PDB entry 6QKB | X-ray diffraction, 1.70 A resolution | chains A and B

[Chain A (and B)]
Molecule: D-3-hydroxyaspartate aldolase
Source organism: Paracoccus denitrificans
Notes: EC 4.1.3.-; chain B of this document is another copy of the same molecule, construct and numbering; everything in this record applies to it too
Reference sequence: A1B8Z1 (A1B8Z1_PARDP); residue numbers follow UniProt; this construct covers 1-387
Chain sequence (387 residues; numbered 1 to 387; the number before each row is that of its first residue):
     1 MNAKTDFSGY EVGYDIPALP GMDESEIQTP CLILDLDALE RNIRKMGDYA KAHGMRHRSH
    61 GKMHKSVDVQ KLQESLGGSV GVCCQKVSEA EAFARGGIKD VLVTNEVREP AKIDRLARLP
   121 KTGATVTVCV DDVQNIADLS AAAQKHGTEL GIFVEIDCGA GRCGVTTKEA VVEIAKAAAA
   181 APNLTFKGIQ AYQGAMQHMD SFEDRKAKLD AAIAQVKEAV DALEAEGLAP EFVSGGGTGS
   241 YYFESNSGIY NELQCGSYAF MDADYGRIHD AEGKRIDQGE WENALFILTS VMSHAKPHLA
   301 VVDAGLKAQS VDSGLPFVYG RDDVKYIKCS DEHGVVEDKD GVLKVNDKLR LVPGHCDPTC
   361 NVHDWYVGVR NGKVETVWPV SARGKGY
Not modelled in the structure: 1-3 (chain B: 1-4)
UniProt features mapped onto this chain:
  - binding site (pyridoxal 5'-phosphate): Q85, T238, G256, S257, Y265
  - binding site (Mg(2+)): H355, D357
  - modified residue: K62 (N6-(pyridoxal phosphate)lysine)
Covalently attached groups: pyridoxal phosphate (PLP) linked to K62
Bound ions: Mg2+: H355, D357
Residues lining bound ligands: pyridoxal phosphate (PLP): H60, Q85, T104, R162, Q190, Y192, Q197, G236, G237, T238, Q254, C255, G256, S257, Y265
Reported in the primary citation:
  - specificity-determining residues: A160, A195, S313

[Chain A / chain B interface]
Contacting residue pairs - 118 pairs, chain A then chain B:
  E11(A) - R95(B)  salt bridge
  E11(A) - R115(B)  salt bridge
  V12(A) - R115(B)  hydrogen bond (backbone-side chain)
  G13(A) - S88(B)
  G13(A) - R115(B)
  G13(A) - Y387(B)
  Y14(A) - S88(B)
  Y14(A) - E91(B)
  Y14(A) - A92(B)
  Y14(A) - R95(B)
  Y14(A) - R115(B)
  Y14(A) - K385(B)
  Y14(A) - Y387(B)
  D15(A) - K385(B)
  I16(A) - Y387(B)
  P17(A) - Y387(B)
  Q28(A) - E109(B)  hydrogen bond
  Q28(A) - A111(B)
  Q28(A) - K112(B)  hydrogen bond
  Q28(A) - Y387(B)
  T29(A) - K112(B)  hydrogen bond (backbone-side chain)
  T29(A) - Y387(B)
  P30(A) - G386(B)
  P30(A) - Y387(B)
  K62(A) - K307(B)  hydrogen bond (backbone-side chain)
  K65(A) - K307(B)
  Q85(A) - E332(B)
  Q85(A) - H333(B)
  K86(A) - D303(B)  hydrogen bond (side chain-backbone)
  K86(A) - E332(B)  salt bridge
  S88(A) - G13(B)
  S88(A) - Y14(B)
  E91(A) - E11(B)
  E91(A) - Y14(B)
  A92(A) - Y14(B)
  R95(A) - E11(B)  salt bridge
  R95(A) - Y14(B)
  N105(A) - M292(B)
  N105(A) - H333(B)  hydrogen bond
  E106(A) - M292(B)
  R108(A) - M292(B)
  R108(A) - V345(B)
  R108(A) - N346(B)  hydrogen bond (backbone-side chain)
  E109(A) - Q28(B)  hydrogen bond
  E109(A) - N346(B)  hydrogen bond (backbone-side chain)
  A111(A) - Q28(B)
  K112(A) - Q28(B)  hydrogen bond
  K112(A) - T29(B)  hydrogen bond (side chain-backbone)
  K112(A) - D303(B)
  R115(A) - E11(B)  salt bridge
  R115(A) - V12(B)  hydrogen bond (side chain-backbone)
  R115(A) - G13(B)
  D131(A) - S293(B)  hydrogen bond
  D157(A) - K296(B)  salt bridge
  R162(A) - S330(B)  hydrogen bond
  R162(A) - H333(B)
  C163(A) - S293(B)
  C163(A) - H333(B)
  G164(A) - A295(B)
  M292(A) - N105(B)
  M292(A) - E106(B)
  M292(A) - R108(B)
  M292(A) - C163(B)  hydrophobic
  S293(A) - D131(B)  hydrogen bond
  S293(A) - C163(B)
  A295(A) - G164(B)
  K296(A) - D157(B)  salt bridge
  K296(A) - R162(B)  hydrogen bond (side chain-backbone)
  K296(A) - C163(B)
  K296(A) - G164(B)  hydrogen bond (side chain-backbone)
  V301(A) - R162(B)
  V301(A) - C163(B)  hydrophobic
  D303(A) - K86(B)  hydrogen bond (backbone-side chain)
  D303(A) - K112(B)
  L306(A) - D312(B)
  L306(A) - P358(B)  hydrophobic
  K307(A) - K62(B)  hydrogen bond (side chain-backbone)
  K307(A) - K65(B)
  K307(A) - D357(B)
  K307(A) - N361(B)  hydrogen bond (backbone-side chain)
  V311(A) - D312(B)
  D312(A) - L306(B)
  D312(A) - V311(B)
  S330(A) - R162(B)  hydrogen bond
  D331(A) - H355(B)  salt bridge
  D331(A) - D357(B)
  E332(A) - Q85(B)
  E332(A) - K86(B)  salt bridge
  H333(A) - Q85(B)
  H333(A) - N105(B)  hydrogen bond
  H333(A) - R162(B)
  H333(A) - C163(B)
  V345(A) - R108(B)
  N346(A) - R108(B)  hydrogen bond (side chain-backbone)
  N346(A) - E109(B)  hydrogen bond (side chain-backbone)
  N346(A) - P110(B)
  H355(A) - D331(B)
  D357(A) - K307(B)
  D357(A) - D331(B)
  P358(A) - L306(B)  hydrophobic
  P358(A) - D331(B)
  N361(A) - K307(B)  hydrogen bond (side chain-backbone)
  V362(A) - V362(B)  hydrophobic
  V362(A) - R383(B)  hydrogen bond (backbone-side chain)
  D364(A) - R383(B)  salt bridge
  R383(A) - V362(B)  hydrogen bond (side chain-backbone)
  R383(A) - D364(B)  salt bridge
  R383(A) - R383(B)
  K385(A) - Y14(B)  hydrogen bond (side chain-backbone)
  K385(A) - D15(B)
  G386(A) - P30(B)
  Y387(A) - G13(B)
  Y387(A) - Y14(B)
  Y387(A) - I16(B)
  Y387(A) - P17(B)
  Y387(A) - Q28(B)
  Y387(A) - T29(B)
  Y387(A) - P30(B)
Interface residues without a listed pair, chain A (61 interface residues in all): E89, P110, T166, H363, G384
Interface residues without a listed pair, chain B (63 interface residues in all): C31, R118, G161, T166, V301, H363, G384

[Overview]
61 residues of chain A and 63 residues of chain B are in contact; the contacts include 29 hydrogen bonds and
11 salt bridges. Polar contacts include E11(A)-R95(B), E11(A)-R115(B) and K86(A)-E332(B). Pyridoxal phosphate
is covalently linked to K62(A). From the paper: specificity determinants A160(A), A195(A) and S313(A).
Both chains are D-3-hydroxyaspartate aldolase (Paracoccus denitrificans). Entry 6QKB (Crystal structure of the
beta-hydroxyaspartate aldolase of Paracoccus denitrificans) was determined by X-ray diffraction together with
6RQA from the same study.
